PDB entry 8V8L | X-ray diffraction, 1.74 A resolution | chain A

# Chain A
Protein: Chalcone-flavonone isomerase family protein
From: Panicum virgatum
UniProt: A0A8T0N7A2 (A0A8T0N7A2_PANVG); residues 1-235 here = UniProt positions 1-235
Chain sequence (237 residues; each row starts with the number of its first residue):
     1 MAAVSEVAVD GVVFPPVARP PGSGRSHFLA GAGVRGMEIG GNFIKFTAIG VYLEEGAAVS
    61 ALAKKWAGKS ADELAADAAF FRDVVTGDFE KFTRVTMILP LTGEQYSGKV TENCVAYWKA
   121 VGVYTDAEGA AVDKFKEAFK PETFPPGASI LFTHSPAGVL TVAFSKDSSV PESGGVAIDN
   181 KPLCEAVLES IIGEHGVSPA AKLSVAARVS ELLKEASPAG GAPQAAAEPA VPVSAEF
Unresolved in the structure: 1-3, 218-237
Construct notes: expression tag (236-237)
What the authors report for this chain:
  - contacts within the chain: R35-T47 (water-mediated contact)
  - catalytic residues: R35 (proposed by the authors, not directly observed)
  - specificity-determining residues: S190, I191 (citing earlier work)

# In short
From the paper: the catalytic residue R35; specificity determinants S190 and I191.
Chain A is Chalcone-flavonone isomerase family protein (Panicum virgatum); the structure, Switchgrass Chalcone
Isomerase, was determined by X-ray diffraction, deposited together with 8V8M, 8V8N, 8V8O and 8V8P.
